Entry 7B0N (electron microscopy, 3.70 A resolution); this record covers chains C and D of the 42 polymer chains in the assembly.

== Chain C ==
Molecule: NUGM protein
Source organism: Yarrowia lipolytica
Notes: EC 1.6.99.3
Reference sequence: Q9UUU0 (Q9UUU0_YARLL); residue numbers follow UniProt; this construct covers 1-281
Sequence (293 residues; each row starts with the number of its first residue):
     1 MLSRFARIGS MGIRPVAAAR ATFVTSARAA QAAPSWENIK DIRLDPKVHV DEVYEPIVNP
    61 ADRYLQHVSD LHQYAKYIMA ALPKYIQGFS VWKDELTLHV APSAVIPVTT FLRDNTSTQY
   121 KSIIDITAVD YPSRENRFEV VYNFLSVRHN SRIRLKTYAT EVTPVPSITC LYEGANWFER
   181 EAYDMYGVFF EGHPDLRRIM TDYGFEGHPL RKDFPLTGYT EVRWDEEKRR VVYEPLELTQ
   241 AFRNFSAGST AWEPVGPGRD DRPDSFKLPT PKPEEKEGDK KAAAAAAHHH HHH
Not modelled in the structure: 1-32, 275-293
Construct notes: expression tag (282-293)

== Chain D ==
Molecule: NUCM protein
Source organism: Yarrowia lipolytica
Notes: EC 1.6.99.3
Reference sequence: Q9UUU1 (Q9UUU1_YARLL); numbering as in UniProt (aligned over 1-466)
Sequence (466 residues; row label = number of the first residue in the row):
     1 MLRSAAARAV RAVRPRLSAR YMATTALPQD PIPSGALGQK VPHVDESHQD LLFRTSHMVE
    61 DLETYDEDSP INTSDANTRI RAFTINFGPQ HPAAHGVLRL ILELSGEEII RSDPHVGLLH
   121 MGTEKLIEYK TYMQALPYFD RLDYVSMMTN EQVFSLAVEK LLNVEVPLRG KYIRTMFGEI
   181 TRVLNHLMSV CSHAMDVGAL TPFLWGFEER EKLMEFYERV SGARLHAAYV RPGGVSQDLP
   241 AGLLDDIYMW ATQFGDRLDE IEELLTDNRI WKLRTVNIGT VTAQDALNLG LSGPMLRGSG
   301 IPFDIRKNAP YDAYDKVDFD VPVGMNGDCY DRYLIRMAEF RQSLRIIEQC CNDMPAGAVK
   361 VEDFKINSPP RNLMKEDMEA LIHHFLLYTK GYSVPPGETY TAIEAPKGEM GVYVVSDGSE
   421 RPYKCKIRAP GFAHLGAFDH IARGHFLPDA VAIIGTMDLV FGEVDR
Not modelled in the structure: 1-29
Construct notes: engineered mutation Met121 (Arg in Q9UUU1)
Small-molecule neighbours:
  - 1,2-Distearoyl-sn-glycerophosphoethanolamine (3PE): Arg269, Ile270, Leu273
  - diundecyl phosphatidyl choline (PLC): Gly35, Ala36, Leu37, Gly38
Reported in the primary citation:
  - mutagenesis - R121M: unchanged stability
  - conformationally variable residues (order/disorder transition): Met121, Tyr144
  - catalytic residues: His95, Tyr144 (citing earlier work)
  - mutagenesis - R121M: abolished catalytic activity (quinone-reductase activity)
  - mutagenesis - R121M: decreased expression in response to complex I contents

== Interface between chain C and chain D ==
Residue-residue contacts (88; chain C residue first):
  Ile42(C) with Tyr248(D), hydrophobic
  Lys47(C) with Asp245(D), salt bridge
  Val53(C) with Ala356(D); Gly357(D)
  Glu55(C) with Pro167(D); Glu362(D)
  Asn59(C) with Asn163(D), hydrogen bond
  Pro60(C) with Asn163(D); Val164(D); Glu165(D)
  Ala61(C) with Asn163(D)
  Trp92(C) with Lys160(D); Glu398(D); Thr399(D)
  Lys93(C) with Lys160(D), hydrogen bond (side chain-backbone); Asn163(D), hydrogen bond
  Asp94(C) with Lys160(D), salt bridge
  Glu95(C) with Lys160(D), salt bridge; Glu398(D); Thr399(D), hydrogen bond
  Lys121(C) with Leu287(D)
  Ser122(C) with Leu287(D); Gly290(D)
  Ile123(C) with Asn288(D); Gly290(D)
  Ile124(C) with Tyr400(D); Glu409(D); Arg428(D), hydrogen bond (backbone-side chain)
  Asp125(C) with Lys426(D), salt bridge
  Ile126(C) with Lys426(D), hydrogen bond (backbone-side chain)
  Thr127(C) with Lys424(D); Lys426(D)
  Ala128(C) with Lys424(D)
  Asp130(C) with Tyr423(D), hydrogen bond (backbone-side chain)
  Tyr131(C) with Val415(D); Tyr423(D)
  Pro132(C) with Tyr423(D)
  Asn143(C) with Tyr400(D)
  Leu145(C) with Phe303(D), hydrophobic; Glu409(D)
  Val147(C) with Leu287(D), hydrophobic
  Asn150(C) with Asn308(D), hydrogen bond (side chain-backbone)
  Arg152(C) with Glu409(D), salt bridge
  Arg154(C) with Glu398(D), salt bridge; Tyr400(D)
  Lys156(C) with Glu398(D), salt bridge
  Leu171(C) with Asn288(D), hydrogen bond (backbone-side chain)
  Tyr172(C) with Asn288(D)
  Glu173(C) with Asn288(D), hydrogen bond (backbone-side chain); Leu289(D)
  Gly174(C) with Asn288(D), hydrogen bond (backbone-backbone)
  Trp177(C) with Pro114(D); Phe432(D), hydrophobic; Leu435(D), hydrophobic; Gly436(D)
  Phe178(C) with Arg466(D)
  Glu181(C) with Arg466(D), salt bridge
  Tyr186(C) with Lys424(D), hydrogen bond
  Arg197(C) with Asp113(D), salt bridge
  Ile199(C) with Val116(D); Gly117(D)
  Met200(C) with Val116(D), hydrophobic; Gly117(D); His120(D), hydrogen bond; Val464(D); Asp465(D)
  Tyr203(C) with Arg99(D), hydrogen bond; His115(D), hydrogen bond
  Pro209(C) with Lys125(D)
  Leu210(C) with Glu124(D); Lys125(D); Lys424(D)
  Arg211(C) with Lys125(D)
  Lys212(C) with Glu128(D), salt bridge; Tyr423(D), hydrogen bond (side chain-backbone)
  Phe214(C) with Lys125(D)
  Leu216(C) with Leu126(D), hydrophobic; Tyr129(D), hydrophobic
  Phe242(C) with Tyr129(D), hydrophobic
  Asn244(C) with Tyr129(D); Arg421(D), hydrogen bond (backbone-side chain)
  Phe245(C) with Arg421(D), hydrogen bond (backbone-side chain)
  Ser246(C) with Arg421(D)
  Gly248(C) with Lys390(D)
  Thr250(C) with Glu420(D)
  Pro254(C) with Ser393(D); Gly418(D)
  Val255(C) with Ser393(D)
Interface residues without a listed pair, chain C (62 interface residues in all): Arg43, Val50, Arg113, Val129, Val141, Met185, Pro215
Interface residues without a listed pair, chain D (55 interface residues in all): Leu161, Val166, Ile301, Ile305, Pro395, Ala402, Tyr413

== Summary ==
The interface between chain C and chain D involves 62 residues on one side and 55 on the other; the contacts
include 18 hydrogen bonds and 10 salt bridges. Polar pairs include Lys47(C)-Asp245(D), Asp94(C)-Lys160(D) and
Glu95(C)-Lys160(D). From the paper: catalytic residues His95(D) and Tyr144(D); R121M of chain D abolishes
catalytic activity (quinone-reductase activity).
Chain C is NUGM protein and chain D is NUCM protein, both from Yarrowia lipolytica; the structure, A
3.7-angstrom structure of Yarrowia lipolytica complex I with an R121M mutation in NUCM, was determined by
electron microscopy.
